1RMU - chains 1 and 4 of the 4 polymer chains in the assembly; structure by X-ray diffraction, 3.00 A resolution.

== Chain 1 ==
Molecule: Human rhinovirus 14 coat protein (subunit VP1)
Source organism: Human rhinovirus 14
UniProtKB: P03303 (POLG_HRV14); residues 1-289 here correspond to UniProt positions 567-855 (UniProt number = residue number + 566)
Sequence (289 residues; numbered 1 to 289; the number before each row is that of its first residue):
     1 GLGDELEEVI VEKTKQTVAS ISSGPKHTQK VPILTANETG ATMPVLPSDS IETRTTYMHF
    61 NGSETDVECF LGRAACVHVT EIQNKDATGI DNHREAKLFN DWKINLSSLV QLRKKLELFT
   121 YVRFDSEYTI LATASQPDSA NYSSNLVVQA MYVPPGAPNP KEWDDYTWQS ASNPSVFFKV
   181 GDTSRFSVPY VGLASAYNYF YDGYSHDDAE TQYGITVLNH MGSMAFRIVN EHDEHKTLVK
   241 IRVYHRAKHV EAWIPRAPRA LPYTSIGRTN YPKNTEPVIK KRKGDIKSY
Not modelled in the structure: 1-16
Construct notes: conflict Tyr-199 (Cys766 in P03303)

== Chain 4 ==
Molecule: Human rhinovirus 14 coat protein (subunit VP4)
Source organism: Human rhinovirus 14
UniProtKB: P03303 (POLG_HRV14); numbering as in UniProt (aligned over 1-68)
Sequence (68 residues; row label = number of the first residue in the row):
     1 GAQVSTQKSG SHENQNILTN GSNQTFTVIN YYKDAASTSS AGQSLSMDPS KFTEPVKDLM
    61 LKGAPALN
Not modelled in the structure: 1-28

== Chain 1 / chain 4 interface ==
Contacting residue pairs (41):
  Lys-30(1) / Gly-63(4)
  Val-31(1) / Gly-63(4)
  Pro-32(1) / Lys-62(4)
  Pro-32(1) / Gly-63(4)
  Thr-35(1) / Ala-66(4)
  Ala-36(1) / Ala-66(4)
  Ala-36(1) / Leu-67(4)  hydrophobic
  Thr-39(1) / Val-56(4)
  Thr-39(1) / Met-60(4)
  Ala-41(1) / Thr-53(4)
  Ala-41(1) / Val-56(4)  hydrophobic
  Ala-41(1) / Met-60(4)  hydrophobic
  Thr-42(1) / Thr-53(4)  hydrogen bond (backbone-backbone)
  Met-43(1) / Glu-54(4)
  Met-43(1) / Met-60(4)  hydrophobic
  Pro-44(1) / Glu-54(4)
  Pro-44(1) / Lys-62(4)
  Asp-49(1) / Lys-62(4)  salt bridge
  Asn-61(1) / Gln-43(4)
  Gly-62(1) / Gln-43(4)
  Ser-63(1) / Gln-43(4)
  Asp-66(1) / Gln-43(4)
  Asp-66(1) / Ser-44(4)  hydrogen bond (side chain-backbone)
  Asp-66(1) / Leu-45(4)
  Glu-68(1) / Ser-40(4)  hydrogen bond
  Glu-68(1) / Ala-41(4)  hydrogen bond (side chain-backbone)
  Asp-125(1) / Ala-36(4)
  Ser-187(1) / Ala-36(4)  hydrogen bond (side chain-backbone)
  Ser-187(1) / Ser-37(4)
  Pro-189(1) / Ala-36(4)  hydrophobic
  Arg-246(1) / Ser-40(4)  hydrogen bond
  Ala-247(1) / Ser-40(4)
  Lys-248(1) / Ala-36(4)  hydrogen bond (side chain-backbone)
  Lys-248(1) / Ser-37(4)  hydrogen bond (side chain-backbone)
  Lys-248(1) / Thr-38(4)  hydrogen bond (side chain-backbone)
  Lys-248(1) / Ser-40(4)
  His-249(1) / Ala-35(4)
  His-249(1) / Thr-38(4)  hydrogen bond
  His-249(1) / Ser-39(4)  hydrogen bond (side chain-backbone)
  His-249(1) / Ala-41(4)
  Pro-255(1) / Phe-52(4)
Other interface residues (no listed pair), chain 1 (27 interface residues in all): Gly-40, Leu-46, Val-188
Other interface residues (no listed pair), chain 4 (22 interface residues in all): Gly-42, Met-47, Pro-55

== In short ==
Chain 1 and chain 4 form an interface of 27 and 22 residues respectively; the contacts include 11 hydrogen
bonds and 1 salt bridge. Polar pairs include Asp-49(1)/Lys-62(4), Asp-66(1)/Ser-44(4) and Glu-68(1)/Ser-40(4).
Chain 1 is Human rhinovirus 14 coat protein (subunit VP1) and chain 4 is Human rhinovirus 14 coat protein
(subunit VP4), both from Human rhinovirus 14; the structure, Three-dimensional structures of drug-resistant
mutants of human rhinovirus 14, was determined by X-ray diffraction (same publication as 2RMU).
